Entry 5CTI (X-ray diffraction, 1.90 A resolution); this record covers chains A and B of the 3 polymer chains in the assembly.

[Chain A]
Protein: Collagen alpha-1(I) chain, Collagen alpha-1(IX) chain
Source organism: Homo sapiens
UniProt: chimeric construct of P02452, P20849: residues 15-26 from P02452 (CO1A1_HUMAN) positions 572-583 (UniProt number = residue number + 557); residues 36-71 from P20849 positions 754-789 (UniProt number = residue number + 718)
Amino-acid sequence (71 residues; each row starts with the number of its first residue):
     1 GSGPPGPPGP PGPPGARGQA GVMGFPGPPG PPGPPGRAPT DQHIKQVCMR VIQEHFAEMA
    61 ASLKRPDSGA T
Not modelled in the structure: 1, 68-71
Construct notes: expression tag (1-14); linker (27-35)
UniProt features mapped onto this chain:
  - modified residue: P26 (4-hydroxyproline)
  - region: P39 to S68 (Nonhelical region (NC2))

[Chain B]
Protein: Collagen alpha-2(I) chain, Collagen alpha-2(IX) chain
Source organism: Homo sapiens
UniProt: chimeric construct of P08123, Q14055: residues 15-26 from P08123 (CO1A2_HUMAN) positions 484-495 (UniProt number = residue number + 469); residues 36-71 from Q14055 positions 517-552 (UniProt number = residue number + 481)
Amino-acid sequence (71 residues; row label = number of the first residue in the row):
     1 GSGPPGPPGP PGPPGARGEP GNIGFPGPPG PPGPPGRDAT DQHIVDVALK MLQEQLAEVA
    61 VSAKREALGA V
Construct notes: expression tag (1-14); linker (27-35)
UniProt features mapped onto this chain:
  - region: A39 to L68 (Nonhelical region 3 (NC3))

[How chain A and chain B interact]
Contacting residue pairs (77):
  S2(A) with G1(B), hydrogen bond (side chain-backbone); S2(B); G3(B), hydrogen bond (backbone-backbone)
  G3(A) with S2(B); G3(B); P4(B)
  P4(A) with S2(B); P5(B); G6(B), hydrogen bond (backbone-backbone)
  P5(A) with G6(B)
  G6(A) with G6(B); P7(B)
  P7(A) with G6(B); P8(B); G9(B), hydrogen bond (backbone-backbone)
  P8(A) with G9(B)
  G9(A) with G9(B); P10(B)
  P10(A) with P11(B); G12(B), hydrogen bond (backbone-backbone)
  P11(A) with G12(B)
  G12(A) with G12(B); P13(B)
  P13(A) with G12(B); P13(B); P14(B); G15(B), hydrogen bond (backbone-backbone)
  G15(A) with G15(B); A16(B)
  A16(A) with R17(B); G18(B), hydrogen bond (backbone-backbone)
  G18(A) with G18(B); E19(B)
  Q19(A) with P20(B); G21(B), hydrogen bond (backbone-backbone)
  A20(A) with G21(B)
  G21(A) with G21(B); N22(B)
  V22(A) with I23(B); G24(B), hydrogen bond (backbone-backbone)
  G24(A) with G24(B); F25(B)
  F25(A) with P26(B); G27(B), hydrogen bond (backbone-backbone)
  G27(A) with G27(B); P28(B)
  P28(A) with P29(B); G30(B), hydrogen bond (backbone-backbone)
  G30(A) with G30(B); P31(B)
  P31(A) with P32(B); G33(B), hydrogen bond (backbone-backbone)
  G33(A) with G33(B); P34(B)
  P34(A) with P35(B); G36(B), hydrogen bond (backbone-backbone)
  G36(A) with G36(B); R37(B); D38(B)
  R37(A) with D38(B), hydrogen bond (backbone-side chain); A39(B), hydrogen bond (backbone-backbone)
  P39(A) with A39(B); H43(B)
  H43(A) with D41(B), salt bridge
  I44(A) with I44(B)
  V47(A) with D41(B); I44(B), hydrophobic; V45(B), hydrophobic
  R50(A) with D41(B), salt bridge; V45(B)
  V51(A) with L49(B), hydrophobic
  H55(A) with L49(B)
  M59(A) with L52(B), hydrophobic; L56(B)
  S62(A) with L56(B)
  L63(A) with V59(B), hydrophobic
  P66(A) with A63(B), hydrophobic
Also at the interface, not in a pair above, chain A (50 interface residues in all): P14, R17, M23, P26, P29, P32, P35, C48, I52, E58
Also at the interface, not in a pair above, chain B (50 interface residues in all): A48, A60

[Summary]
The chain A/chain B interface involves 50 residues from each chain; the contacts include 15 hydrogen bonds and
2 salt bridges. Among the polar pairs are H43(A)-D41(B), R50(A)-D41(B) and S2(A)-G1(B).
Here chain A is Collagen alpha-1(I) chain, Collagen alpha-1(IX) chain and chain B is Collagen alpha-2(I)
chain, Collagen alpha-2(IX) chain, both from Homo sapiens. Entry 5CTI (Crystal structure of the type IX
collagen NC2 hetero-trimerization domain with a guest fragment a2a1a1 of ...) was determined by X-ray
diffraction, deposited together with 5CVA, 5CVB and 5CTD.
